3EUT - chains A and B; structure by X-ray diffraction, 2.00 A resolution.

== Chain A (and B) ==
Molecule: Putative uncharacterized protein
Source organism: Neurospora crassa
Notes: chain B of this document is another copy of the same molecule, construct and numbering; everything in this record applies to it too
UniProt: Q7S6N4 (Q7S6N4_NEUCR); numbering as in UniProt (aligned over 10-388)
Sequence (379 residues; each row starts with the number of its first residue):
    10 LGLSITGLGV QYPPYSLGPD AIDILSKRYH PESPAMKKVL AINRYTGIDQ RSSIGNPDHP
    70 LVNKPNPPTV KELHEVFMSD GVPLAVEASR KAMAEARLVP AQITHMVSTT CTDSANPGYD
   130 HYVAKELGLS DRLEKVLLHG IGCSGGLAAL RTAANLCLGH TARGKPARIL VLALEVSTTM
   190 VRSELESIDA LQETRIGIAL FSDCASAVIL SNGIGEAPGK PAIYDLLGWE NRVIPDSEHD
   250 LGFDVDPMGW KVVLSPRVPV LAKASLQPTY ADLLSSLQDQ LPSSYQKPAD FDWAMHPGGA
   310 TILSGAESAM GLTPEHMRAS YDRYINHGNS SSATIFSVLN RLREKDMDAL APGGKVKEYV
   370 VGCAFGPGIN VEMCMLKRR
Modified positions: C152 (3-sulfinoalanine; CSD)
Small-molecule neighbours: icosanoic acid (DCR): L26, A30, I31, L34, R60, S62, I63, G64, N65, H68, V71, C120, T121, G151, C152, S186, T187, T188, M189, V190, E193, G206, I207, F210, G251, F252, V261, S340, P376
From the paper describing this entry:
  - binding site for icosanoic acid: C120, C152, M189
  - mutagenesis - C152T: abolished catalytic activity
  - mutagenesis - C120S, M189T: decreased catalytic activity

== Interface between chain A and chain B ==
Residue-residue contacts (101; chain A residue first):
  L10(A) - R172(B)
  T78(A) - P256(B)
  V79(A) - V254(B)  hydrophobic
  V79(A) - D255(B)
  V79(A) - P256(B)
  K80(A) - V254(B)
  K80(A) - D255(B)
  C120(A) - N125(B)
  S123(A) - H148(B)  hydrogen bond
  S123(A) - V254(B)
  S123(A) - W259(B)  hydrogen bond
  A124(A) - H148(B)
  A124(A) - G149(B)
  N125(A) - C120(B)
  N125(A) - G149(B)
  N125(A) - I150(B)
  N125(A) - G151(B)
  N125(A) - G251(B)
  N125(A) - F252(B)  hydrogen bond (backbone-backbone)
  N125(A) - P376(B)
  P126(A) - G149(B)
  P126(A) - L250(B)
  P126(A) - P376(B)
  P126(A) - G377(B)
  G127(A) - G149(B)  hydrogen bond (backbone-backbone)
  H130(A) - V242(B)
  H130(A) - E247(B)  salt bridge
  H130(A) - G377(B)
  Y131(A) - E247(B)
  K134(A) - D245(B)  salt bridge
  K134(A) - E247(B)  salt bridge
  D140(A) - R241(B)  salt bridge
  D140(A) - V242(B)  hydrogen bond (backbone-backbone)
  R141(A) - E239(B)  salt bridge
  R141(A) - N240(B)  hydrogen bond
  R141(A) - R241(B)
  L142(A) - N240(B)  hydrogen bond (backbone-side chain)
  E143(A) - R160(B)  salt bridge
  E143(A) - N164(B)  hydrogen bond
  E143(A) - N240(B)
  V145(A) - L147(B)  hydrophobic
  V145(A) - T161(B)
  L146(A) - L146(B)
  L146(A) - L147(B)
  L146(A) - H148(B)  hydrogen bond (backbone-backbone)
  L147(A) - V145(B)  hydrophobic
  L147(A) - L146(B)
  H148(A) - S123(B)  hydrogen bond
  H148(A) - A124(B)
  H148(A) - L146(B)  hydrogen bond (backbone-backbone)
  H148(A) - H148(B)
  G149(A) - A124(B)
  G149(A) - N125(B)
  G149(A) - P126(B)
  G149(A) - G127(B)  hydrogen bond (backbone-backbone)
  I150(A) - N125(B)
  G151(A) - N125(B)
  R160(A) - E143(B)  salt bridge
  T161(A) - V145(B)
  N164(A) - E143(B)  hydrogen bond
  N164(A) - L165(B)
  N164(A) - G168(B)
  L165(A) - N164(B)
  L165(A) - L165(B)  hydrophobic
  L167(A) - L167(B)
  L167(A) - G168(B)
  L167(A) - A171(B)
  L167(A) - R172(B)
  G168(A) - N164(B)
  G168(A) - L167(B)
  G168(A) - G168(B)
  A171(A) - L167(B)
  A171(A) - A171(B)  hydrophobic
  R172(A) - L10(B)
  E239(A) - R141(B)  salt bridge
  N240(A) - R141(B)  hydrogen bond (backbone-side chain)
  N240(A) - L142(B)  hydrogen bond (side chain-backbone)
  N240(A) - E143(B)
  R241(A) - D140(B)
  R241(A) - R141(B)
  V242(A) - H130(B)
  V242(A) - D140(B)  hydrogen bond (backbone-backbone)
  D245(A) - K134(B)  salt bridge
  E247(A) - H130(B)  salt bridge
  E247(A) - Y131(B)
  E247(A) - K134(B)  salt bridge
  L250(A) - P126(B)
  G251(A) - N125(B)
  F252(A) - N125(B)  hydrogen bond (backbone-backbone)
  V254(A) - V79(B)
  V254(A) - K80(B)
  V254(A) - H83(B)
  V254(A) - S123(B)
  D255(A) - V79(B)
  P256(A) - T78(B)
  P256(A) - V79(B)
  P256(A) - P256(B)  hydrophobic
  W259(A) - S123(B)  hydrogen bond
  P376(A) - P126(B)
  G377(A) - P126(B)
  G377(A) - H130(B)  hydrogen bond (backbone-side chain)
Other interface residues (no listed pair), chain A (52 interface residues in all): H83, H114, W238, D253, N379
Other interface residues (no listed pair), chain B (52 interface residues in all): H114, K144, W238, D253

== Summary ==
The chain A/chain B interface involves 52 residues from each chain; the contacts include 19 hydrogen bonds and
11 salt bridges. Polar pairs include H130(A)-E247(B), K134(A)-D245(B) and K134(A)-E247(B). Bound to chain A:
icosanoic acid. From the paper: a binding site for icosanoic acid at C120(A), C152(A) and M189(A); C120S and
M189T of chain A reduce catalytic activity.
Chain A and chain B are both Putative uncharacterized protein (Neurospora crassa); the structure, X-ray
crystal structure of a type III pentaketide synthase from Neurospora crassa, was determined by X-ray
diffraction, deposited together with 3EUQ and 3EUO.
